3OS1 - chains A and D of the 5 polymer chains in the assembly; structure by X-ray diffraction, 2.97 A resolution.

== Chain A ==
Protein: Integrase
From: Human spumaretrovirus
UniProtKB: P14350 (POL_FOAMV); residues 1-392 here correspond to UniProt positions 752-1143 (UniProt number = residue number + 751)
Amino-acid sequence (395 residues; row label = number of the first residue in the row; numbers below 1 keep their minus sign (Gly-2 is residue -2)):
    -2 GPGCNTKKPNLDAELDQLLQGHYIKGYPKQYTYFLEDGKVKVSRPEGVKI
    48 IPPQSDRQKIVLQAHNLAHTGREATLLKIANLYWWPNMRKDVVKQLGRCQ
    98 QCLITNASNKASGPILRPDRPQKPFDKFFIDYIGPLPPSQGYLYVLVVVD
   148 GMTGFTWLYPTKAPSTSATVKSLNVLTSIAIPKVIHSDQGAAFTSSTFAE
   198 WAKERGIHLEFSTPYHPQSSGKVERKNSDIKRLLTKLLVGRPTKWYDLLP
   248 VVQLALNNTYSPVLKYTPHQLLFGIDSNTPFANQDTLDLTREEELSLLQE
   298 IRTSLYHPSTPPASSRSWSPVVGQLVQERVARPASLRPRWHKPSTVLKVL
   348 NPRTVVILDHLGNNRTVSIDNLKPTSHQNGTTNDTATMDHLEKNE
Unresolved in the structure: -2 to 9, 375-392
Sequence notes: expression tag (-2 to 0)
Metal / ion sites: Zn2+: His62, His66, Cys96, Cys99; Mg2+: Asp128, Glu221 (shared with 1 residue of chain T)
Reported in the primary citation:
  - binding site for the 30-nt DNA strand: Thr163, Gln186, Ala188, Ser193, Tyr212, Arg329, Arg362
  - mutagenesis - A188S, R329S: unchanged catalytic activity (strand transfer activity)
  - specificity-determining residues: Ala188, Arg329
  - mutagenesis - R329E: decreased catalytic activity (strand transfer activity)
  - mutagenesis - A188D: abolished catalytic activity (strand transfer activity)

== Chain D ==
Molecule: 17-nt DNA strand
Sequence (17 nucleotides; row label = number of the first residue in the row):
     1 TGCGAAATTCCATGACX
Modified residues: 2DA (2',3'-dideoxyadenosine-5'-monophosphate) at position 17

== Interface between chain A and chain D ==
Residue-residue contacts (10):
  Pro214(A) with 2DA_17(D), base contact
  Glu221(A) with DC16(D), sugar contact; 2DA_17(D), sugar contact
  Arg222(A) with DG14(D), base contact; DA15(D), base contact; DC16(D), base contact
  Asn224(A) with DC16(D), phosphate contact
  Ser225(A) with DC16(D), sugar contact
  Lys228(A) with 2DA_17(D), salt bridge to the phosphate
  Lys262(A) with DT9(D), salt bridge to the phosphate
Also at the interface, not in a pair above, chain A (8 interface residues in all): Gln215

== Overview ==
Chain A and chain D form an interface of 8 and 5 residues respectively, with 2 salt bridges. Among the polar
pairs are Lys228(A)-2DA_17(D) and Lys262(A)-DT9(D). From the paper: a binding site for the 30-nt DNA strand at
Thr163(A), Gln186(A) and Ala188(A) among others; R329E of chain A reduces catalytic activity (strand transfer
activity); 4 substitutions were tested in all.
Chain A is Integrase (Human spumaretrovirus) and chain D is a 17-nt DNA strand; the structure, PFV target
capture complex (TCC) at 2.97 A resolution, was determined by X-ray diffraction, deposited together with 3OS0
and 3OS2.
